PDB entry 2ZNN | X-ray diffraction, 2.01 A resolution | chain A

# Chain A
Protein: Peroxisome proliferator-activated receptor alpha
Source organism: Homo sapiens
Notes: fragment: Ligand binding domain
UniProtKB: Q07869 (PPARA_HUMAN); residue numbers follow UniProt; this construct covers 200-468
Sequence (273 residues; row label = number of the first residue in the row):
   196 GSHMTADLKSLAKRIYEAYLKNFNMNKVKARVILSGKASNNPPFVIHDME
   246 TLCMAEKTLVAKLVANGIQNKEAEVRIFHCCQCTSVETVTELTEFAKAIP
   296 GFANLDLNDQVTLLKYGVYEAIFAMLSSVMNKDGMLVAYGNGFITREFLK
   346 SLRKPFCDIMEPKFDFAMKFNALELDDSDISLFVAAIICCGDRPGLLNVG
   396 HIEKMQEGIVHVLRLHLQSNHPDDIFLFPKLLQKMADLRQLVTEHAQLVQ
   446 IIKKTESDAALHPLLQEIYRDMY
Disordered / not traced: 196-201, 231-237, 263-264
Differences from the reference sequence: expression tag (196-199)
Small-molecule neighbours: S44 ((2S)-2-(4-propoxy-3-{[({4-[(3S,5S,7S)-tricyclo[3.3.1.1~3,7~]dec-1-yl]phenyl}carbonyl)amino]methyl}benzyl)butanoic acid): Ile241, Leu247, Ala250, Glu251, Leu254, Val255, Phe273, Cys275, Cys276, Gln277, Thr279, Ser280, Tyr314, Phe318, Leu321, Met330, Val332, Ala333, Leu344, Ile354, Met355, Lys358, Phe359, His440, Val444, Leu460, Tyr464
UniProt features mapped onto this chain:
  - binding site (indeglitazar): Ser280, Tyr314, Tyr464
  - site: Leu433 (Essential for heterodimerization with RXRA)
  - mutagenesis: Asp304 (D304A: Reduced heterodimerization with RXRA. Reduced DNA binding), Leu370 (L370R: Abolishes heterodimerization with RXRA. No DNA binding), Leu391 (L391R: Abolishes heterodimerization with RXRA. No DNA binding), Leu422 (L422R: No effect on heterodimerization with RXRA nor on DNA binding and transactivation activity), Ala431 (A431T: No effect on heterodimerization with RXRA nor on DNA binding), Leu433 (L433R: Abolishes heterodimerization with RXRA, DNA binding and transactivation activity)
Reported in the primary citation:
  - binding site for S44: Ile241, Leu247, Ala250, Val255, Val332, Ala333, Met355, Phe359
  - specificity-determining residues: Met325, Met330, Met355 (proposed by the authors, not directly observed)
  - mutagenesis - M325V, M330L, M355I: increased signaling in response to TIPP-204 (citing earlier work)

# In short
Chain A binds compound S44. From UniProt: 3 indeglitazar-binding residues and 6 mutagenesis sites. From the
paper: a binding site for S44 at Ile241, Leu247 and Ala250 among others; M325V, M330L and M355I increase
signaling in response to TIPP-204.
Chain A is Peroxisome proliferator-activated receptor alpha (Homo sapiens); the structure, Human PPAR alpha
ligand binding domain in complex with a synthetic agonist TIPP703, was determined by X-ray diffraction (same
publication as 2ZNO, 2ZNP and 2ZNQ).
